PDB entry 9E0M | electron microscopy, 2.20 A resolution | chains A and G of the 10 polymer chains in the assembly

[Chain A (and G)]
Molecule: Lysine decarboxylase, inducible
Organism: Hafnia alvei ATCC 51873
Notes: chain G of this document is another copy of the same molecule, construct and numbering; everything in this record applies to it too
Reference sequence: G9Y9L1 (G9Y9L1_HAFAL); numbering as in UniProt (aligned over 1-710)
Amino-acid sequence (710 residues; row label = number of the first residue in the row):
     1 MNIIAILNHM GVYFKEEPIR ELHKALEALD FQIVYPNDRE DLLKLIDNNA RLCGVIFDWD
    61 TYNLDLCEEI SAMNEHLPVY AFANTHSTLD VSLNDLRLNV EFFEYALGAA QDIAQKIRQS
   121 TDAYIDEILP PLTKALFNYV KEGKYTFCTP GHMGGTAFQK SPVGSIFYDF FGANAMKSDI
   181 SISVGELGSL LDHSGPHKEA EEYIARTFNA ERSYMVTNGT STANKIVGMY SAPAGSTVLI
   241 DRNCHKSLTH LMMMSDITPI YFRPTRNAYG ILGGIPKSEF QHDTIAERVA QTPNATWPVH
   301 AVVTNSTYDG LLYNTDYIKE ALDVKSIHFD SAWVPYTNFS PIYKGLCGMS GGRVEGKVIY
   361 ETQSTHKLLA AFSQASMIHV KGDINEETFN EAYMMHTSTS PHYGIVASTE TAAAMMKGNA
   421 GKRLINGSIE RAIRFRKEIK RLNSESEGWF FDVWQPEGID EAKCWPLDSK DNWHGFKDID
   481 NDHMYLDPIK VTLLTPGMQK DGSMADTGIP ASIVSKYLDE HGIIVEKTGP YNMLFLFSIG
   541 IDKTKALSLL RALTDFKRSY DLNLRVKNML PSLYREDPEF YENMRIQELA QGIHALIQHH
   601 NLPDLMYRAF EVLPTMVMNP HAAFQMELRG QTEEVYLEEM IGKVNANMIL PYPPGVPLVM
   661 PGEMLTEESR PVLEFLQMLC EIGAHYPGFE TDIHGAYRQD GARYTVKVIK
Modified positions: Lys367 ((2S)-2-amino-6-[[3-hydroxy-2-methyl-5-(phosphonooxymethyl)pyridin-4-yl]methylideneamino]hexanoic acid; LLP)
Sequence notes: conflict Asp700 (Ala in G9Y9L1), Gly701 (Asp in G9Y9L1), Ala702 (Gly in G9Y9L1)

[Interface between chain A and chain G]
Residue-residue contacts (264):
  Met1(A) - Pro162(G)
  Met1(A) - Ser165(G)
  Met1(A) - Ile166(G)  hydrophobic
  Ala50(A) - Gln159(G)
  Ala50(A) - Lys160(G)
  Ala50(A) - Ser161(G)
  Ala50(A) - Pro162(G)
  Ala50(A) - Ser165(G)
  Arg51(A) - Ser165(G)
  Arg51(A) - Tyr168(G)
  Arg51(A) - Asp169(G)  salt bridge
  Asn74(A) - Pro162(G)
  Tyr124(A) - Pro162(G)
  Ile125(A) - Ile166(G)  hydrophobic
  Ile128(A) - Pro162(G)  hydrophobic
  Ile128(A) - Val163(G)
  Ile128(A) - Ile166(G)  hydrophobic
  Leu129(A) - Val163(G)  hydrophobic
  Pro130(A) - Val163(G)
  Phe137(A) - Ile166(G)  hydrophobic
  Phe137(A) - Phe170(G)  hydrophobic
  Val140(A) - Phe170(G)  hydrophobic
  Lys144(A) - Asp519(G)  salt bridge
  Lys144(A) - Gly522(G)
  Lys144(A) - Ile524(G)
  Tyr145(A) - Gly522(G)  hydrogen bond (backbone-backbone)
  Tyr145(A) - Ile523(G)
  Tyr145(A) - Ile524(G)  hydrogen bond (backbone-backbone)
  Tyr145(A) - Thr544(G)
  Tyr145(A) - Ser548(G)
  Thr146(A) - Ile524(G)
  Thr146(A) - Ile541(G)
  Phe147(A) - Ile524(G)  hydrogen bond (backbone-backbone)
  Phe147(A) - Glu526(G)
  Phe147(A) - Phe535(G)  hydrophobic
  Phe147(A) - Leu536(G)  hydrogen bond (backbone-backbone)
  Phe147(A) - Ile541(G)  hydrophobic
  Phe147(A) - Lys545(G)
  Phe147(A) - Leu549(G)  hydrophobic
  Cys148(A) - Ile524(G)  hydrophobic
  Cys148(A) - Val525(G)
  Cys148(A) - Glu526(G)
  Cys148(A) - Leu536(G)  hydrophobic
  Thr149(A) - Trp333(G)
  Thr149(A) - Lys367(G)
  Thr149(A) - Glu526(G)  hydrogen bond (backbone-side chain)
  Thr149(A) - Leu536(G)
  Pro150(A) - His366(G)
  Pro150(A) - Lys367(G)
  Gly151(A) - His366(G)  hydrogen bond (backbone-backbone)
  Gly151(A) - Lys367(G)  hydrogen bond (backbone-backbone)
  Gly151(A) - Leu369(G)
  Gly151(A) - Ser538(G)  hydrogen bond (backbone-side chain)
  Gly151(A) - Gly540(G)
  His152(A) - Leu369(G)
  His152(A) - Ala370(G)
  His152(A) - Ala371(G)
  Met153(A) - Leu536(G)
  Met153(A) - Ser538(G)
  Met153(A) - Gly540(G)
  Met153(A) - Ile541(G)  hydrophobic
  Met153(A) - Lys545(G)
  Thr156(A) - Gly540(G)
  Thr156(A) - Lys545(G)  hydrogen bond
  Ala157(A) - Met415(G)
  Ala157(A) - Ile539(G)
  Ala157(A) - Gly540(G)
  Phe158(A) - Ala370(G)
  Phe158(A) - Met415(G)  hydrophobic
  Gln159(A) - Ala50(G)
  Gln159(A) - Arg51(G)
  Lys160(A) - Ala50(G)
  Lys160(A) - Leu424(G)
  Ser161(A) - Ala50(G)
  Ser161(A) - Met415(G)
  Ser161(A) - Leu424(G)
  Pro162(A) - Met1(G)
  Pro162(A) - Ala50(G)
  Pro162(A) - Asn74(G)
  Pro162(A) - Tyr124(G)
  Pro162(A) - Ile128(G)  hydrophobic
  Pro162(A) - Ala420(G)
  Val163(A) - Ile128(G)
  Val163(A) - Leu129(G)  hydrophobic
  Val163(A) - Pro130(G)
  Val163(A) - Ala414(G)
  Val163(A) - Met415(G)  hydrophobic
  Gly164(A) - Met415(G)
  Ser165(A) - Met1(G)
  Ser165(A) - Ala50(G)
  Ser165(A) - Arg51(G)
  Ile166(A) - Met1(G)  hydrophobic
  Ile166(A) - Ile128(G)  hydrophobic
  Ile166(A) - Phe137(G)  hydrophobic
  Phe167(A) - Phe372(G)  hydrophobic
  Phe167(A) - Ala407(G)
  Phe167(A) - Ser408(G)
  Phe167(A) - Thr411(G)
  Tyr168(A) - Arg51(G)
  Asp169(A) - Arg51(G)  salt bridge
  Phe170(A) - Phe137(G)  hydrophobic
  Phe170(A) - Val140(G)  hydrophobic
  Phe170(A) - Asn174(G)  hydrogen bond (backbone-side chain)
  Phe170(A) - Ser178(G)
  Phe171(A) - Phe171(G)
  Phe171(A) - Ser178(G)
  Phe171(A) - Gly404(G)
  Asn174(A) - Phe170(G)  hydrogen bond (side chain-backbone)
  Met176(A) - Phe372(G)  hydrophobic
  Ser178(A) - Phe170(G)
  Ser178(A) - Phe171(G)
  Asp179(A) - Ala371(G)
  Asp179(A) - Phe372(G)
  Asp179(A) - Ser373(G)  hydrogen bond
  Ile180(A) - Ser373(G)
  Ser183(A) - Ile524(G)
  Ser183(A) - Glu526(G)
  Asp192(A) - His694(G)
  Thr217(A) - Gln374(G)  hydrogen bond
  Asn218(A) - Asn218(G)
  Asn218(A) - His396(G)
  Asn218(A) - Ser398(G)
  Ser221(A) - Ser398(G)
  Ser221(A) - Thr399(G)  hydrogen bond
  Lys225(A) - Met395(G)
  Met229(A) - Met254(G)  hydrophobic
  Met229(A) - Phe624(G)  hydrophobic
  Met229(A) - Leu628(G)
  Tyr230(A) - Leu628(G)
  Pro233(A) - Gln625(G)
  Ala234(A) - Gln625(G)  hydrogen bond (backbone-side chain)
  His245(A) - Thr399(G)  hydrogen bond
  Lys246(A) - Thr399(G)
  His250(A) - Met394(G)  hydrogen bond (side chain-backbone)
  His250(A) - Met395(G)
  Met253(A) - Met395(G)  hydrophobic
  Met254(A) - Met229(G)  hydrophobic
  Met254(A) - Met254(G)  hydrophobic
  Met254(A) - His396(G)
  Trp333(A) - Thr149(G)
  His366(A) - Pro150(G)
  His366(A) - Gly151(G)  hydrogen bond (backbone-backbone)
  His366(A) - Ser400(G)  hydrogen bond
  Lys367(A) - Thr149(G)
  Lys367(A) - Pro150(G)
  Lys367(A) - Gly151(G)  hydrogen bond (backbone-backbone)
  Lys367(A) - Ser398(G)
  Lys367(A) - Thr399(G)
  Lys367(A) - Ser400(G)
  Leu369(A) - Gly151(G)
  Leu369(A) - His152(G)
  Ala370(A) - His152(G)
  Ala370(A) - Phe158(G)
  Ala371(A) - His152(G)
  Ala371(A) - Phe158(G)
  Ala371(A) - Asp179(G)
  Phe372(A) - Phe167(G)  hydrophobic
  Phe372(A) - Met176(G)  hydrophobic
  Phe372(A) - Asp179(G)
  Ser373(A) - Asp179(G)  hydrogen bond
  Ser373(A) - Ile180(G)
  Ser373(A) - Ser400(G)
  Ser373(A) - Pro401(G)
  Ser373(A) - His402(G)
  Gln374(A) - Thr217(G)  hydrogen bond
  Gln374(A) - Gln374(G)
  Gln374(A) - Ser400(G)
  Gln374(A) - Pro401(G)
  Gln374(A) - His402(G)  hydrogen bond (side chain-backbone)
  Glu387(A) - Tyr697(G)
  Glu387(A) - Lys707(G)
  Thr388(A) - Glu627(G)  hydrogen bond
  Thr388(A) - Leu628(G)
  Thr388(A) - Lys707(G)
  Glu391(A) - Asn647(G)  hydrogen bond
  Glu391(A) - Tyr697(G)
  Met394(A) - His250(G)  hydrogen bond (backbone-side chain)
  Met394(A) - His694(G)
  Met395(A) - Lys225(G)
  Met395(A) - His250(G)
  Met395(A) - Met253(G)  hydrophobic
  Met395(A) - Met254(G)  hydrophobic
  Met395(A) - Phe624(G)  hydrophobic
  His396(A) - Asn218(G)  hydrogen bond (backbone-side chain)
  His396(A) - Met254(G)
  Ser398(A) - Asn218(G)
  Ser398(A) - Lys367(G)
  Thr399(A) - Ser221(G)  hydrogen bond
  Thr399(A) - His245(G)  hydrogen bond
  Thr399(A) - Lys246(G)
  Thr399(A) - Lys367(G)
  Ser400(A) - His366(G)  hydrogen bond
  Ser400(A) - Lys367(G)
  Ser400(A) - Ser373(G)
  Ser400(A) - Gln374(G)
  Pro401(A) - Ser373(G)
  Pro401(A) - Gln374(G)
  His402(A) - Ser373(G)
  His402(A) - Gln374(G)  hydrogen bond (backbone-side chain)
  His402(A) - Ile405(G)
  Gly404(A) - Phe171(G)
  Ala407(A) - Phe167(G)
  Ser408(A) - Phe167(G)
  Thr411(A) - Phe167(G)
  Ala414(A) - Val163(G)
  Met415(A) - Ala157(G)
  Met415(A) - Phe158(G)  hydrophobic
  Met415(A) - Ser161(G)
  Met415(A) - Val163(G)  hydrophobic
  Met415(A) - Gly164(G)
  Ala420(A) - Pro162(G)
  Leu424(A) - Lys160(G)
  Asp519(A) - Lys144(G)  salt bridge
  Gly522(A) - Lys144(G)
  Gly522(A) - Tyr145(G)  hydrogen bond (backbone-backbone)
  Ile523(A) - Tyr145(G)
  Ile524(A) - Lys144(G)
  Ile524(A) - Tyr145(G)  hydrogen bond (backbone-backbone)
  Ile524(A) - Thr146(G)
  Ile524(A) - Phe147(G)  hydrogen bond (backbone-backbone)
  Ile524(A) - Ser183(G)
  Val525(A) - Cys148(G)
  Val525(A) - Ser183(G)
  Glu526(A) - Phe147(G)
  Glu526(A) - Cys148(G)
  Glu526(A) - Thr149(G)  hydrogen bond (side chain-backbone)
  Glu526(A) - Ser183(G)
  Phe535(A) - Phe147(G)  hydrophobic
  Leu536(A) - Phe147(G)  hydrogen bond (backbone-backbone)
  Leu536(A) - Cys148(G)  hydrophobic
  Leu536(A) - Thr149(G)
  Leu536(A) - Met153(G)
  Ser538(A) - Gly151(G)  hydrogen bond (side chain-backbone)
  Ser538(A) - Met153(G)
  Ile539(A) - Ala157(G)
  Gly540(A) - Gly151(G)
  Gly540(A) - Met153(G)
  Gly540(A) - Thr156(G)
  Gly540(A) - Ala157(G)
  Ile541(A) - Thr146(G)
  Ile541(A) - Phe147(G)  hydrophobic
  Ile541(A) - Met153(G)  hydrophobic
  Thr544(A) - Tyr145(G)
  Lys545(A) - Tyr145(G)
  Lys545(A) - Phe147(G)
  Lys545(A) - Met153(G)
  Lys545(A) - Thr156(G)  hydrogen bond
  Ser548(A) - Tyr145(G)
  Leu549(A) - Phe147(G)  hydrophobic
  Phe624(A) - Met229(G)  hydrophobic
  Phe624(A) - Met395(G)  hydrophobic
  Gln625(A) - Pro233(G)
  Gln625(A) - Ala234(G)  hydrogen bond (side chain-backbone)
  Glu627(A) - Thr388(G)  hydrogen bond
  Glu627(A) - Glu391(G)
  Leu628(A) - Met229(G)
  Leu628(A) - Tyr230(G)
  Leu628(A) - Thr388(G)
  Asn647(A) - Glu391(G)
  His694(A) - Asp192(G)
  His694(A) - Met394(G)
  Tyr697(A) - Glu387(G)
  Lys707(A) - Asn385(G)
  Lys707(A) - Thr388(G)  hydrogen bond
Also at the interface, not in a pair above, chain A (119 interface residues in all): Thr133, Ala175, Gly219, Leu368, Asn385, Ile405, Phe537, Asp542, Ala546, Arg629
Also at the interface, not in a pair above, chain G (119 interface residues in all): Ile125, Thr133, Ala175, Gly219, Leu368, Phe537, Asp542, Ala546, Arg629

[Summary]
Chain A and chain G each contribute 119 residues to their interface, with 41 hydrogen bonds and 4 salt
bridges. Polar contacts include Arg51(A)-Asp169(G), Lys144(A)-Asp519(G) and Thr149(A)-Glu526(G).
Chain A and chain G are both Lysine decarboxylase, inducible (Hafnia alvei ATCC 51873); the structure, CryoEM
structure of holoenzyme of inducible Lysine decarboxylase from Hafnia alvei holoenzyme at 2.19 Angstrom
resolution, was determined by electron microscopy, deposited together with 9DUI, 9E0Q, 9E0O and 9GNS.
